PDB entry 6V7M | X-ray diffraction, 2.00 A resolution | chains A and B

== Chain A ==
Molecule: Apolipoprotein E
Organism: Homo sapiens
UniProt: P02649 (APOE_HUMAN); residues -17 to 82 here correspond to UniProt positions 1-100 (UniProt number = residue number + 18)
Sequence (100 residues; each row starts with the number of its first residue; numbers below 1 keep their minus sign (Met-17 is residue -17)):
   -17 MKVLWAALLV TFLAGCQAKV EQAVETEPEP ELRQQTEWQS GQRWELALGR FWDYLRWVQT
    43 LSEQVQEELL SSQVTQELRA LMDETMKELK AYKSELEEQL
Disordered / not traced: -17 to 17, 82
UniProt features mapped onto this chain:
  - glycosylation: Thr8 (O-linked (GalNAc...) threonine), Thr18 (O-linked (GalNAc...) threonine), Lys75 (N-linked (Glc) (glycation) lysine)

== Chain B ==
Molecule: Apolipoprotein E
Organism: Homo sapiens
UniProt: P02649 (APOE_HUMAN); residues 83-165 here correspond to UniProt positions 101-183 (UniProt number = residue number + 18)
Sequence (83 residues; numbered 83 to 165; the number before each row is that of its first residue):
    83 TPVAEETRAR LSKELQAAQA RLGADMEDVC GRLVQYRGEV QAMLGQSTEE LRVRLASHLR
   143 KLRKRLLRDA DDLQKRLAVY QAG
UniProt features mapped onto this chain:
  - region: His140 to Arg150 (LDL and other lipoprotein receptors binding)
  - binding site (heparin): Leu144 to Arg147
  - modified residue: Met125 (Methionine sulfoxide), Ser129 (Phosphoserine)

== Chain A / chain B interface ==
Pairs across the interface (51):
  Thr18(A) - Lys157(B)
  Gln21(A) - Gln156(B)  hydrogen bond (side chain-backbone)
  Gln21(A) - Ala160(B)
  Trp26(A) - Leu155(B)  hydrophobic
  Trp26(A) - Gln156(B)
  Trp26(A) - Leu159(B)  hydrophobic
  Leu30(A) - Met108(B)  hydrophobic
  Leu30(A) - Ala152(B)  hydrophobic
  Phe33(A) - Met108(B)  hydrophobic
  Phe33(A) - Leu148(B)  hydrophobic
  Trp34(A) - Arg145(B)
  Trp34(A) - Leu148(B)  hydrophobic
  Trp34(A) - Leu149(B)  hydrophobic
  Leu37(A) - Val111(B)  hydrophobic
  Leu37(A) - Arg145(B)
  Arg38(A) - Arg145(B)
  Val40(A) - Leu141(B)  hydrophobic
  Gln41(A) - Ala138(B)  hydrogen bond (side chain-backbone)
  Gln41(A) - Leu141(B)
  Gln41(A) - Arg142(B)
  Gln41(A) - Arg145(B)  hydrogen bond
  Leu43(A) - Arg134(B)
  Leu43(A) - Leu137(B)  hydrophobic
  Gln48(A) - Arg134(B)  hydrogen bond
  Leu51(A) - Tyr118(B)  hydrophobic
  Leu51(A) - Arg119(B)
  Leu52(A) - Arg119(B)
  Leu52(A) - Val122(B)  hydrophobic
  Ser53(A) - Arg119(B)
  Val56(A) - Leu115(B)  hydrophobic
  Thr57(A) - Cys112(B)
  Thr57(A) - Arg119(B)
  Leu60(A) - Cys112(B)  hydrophobic
  Leu60(A) - Leu115(B)  hydrophobic
  Arg61(A) - Glu109(B)
  Arg61(A) - Cys112(B)
  Met64(A) - Met108(B)  hydrophobic
  Met64(A) - Glu109(B)
  Met64(A) - Cys112(B)  hydrophobic
  Thr67(A) - Met108(B)
  Met68(A) - Gln101(B)
  Leu71(A) - Gln101(B)
  Leu71(A) - Leu155(B)  hydrophobic
  Lys72(A) - Gln101(B)
  Lys75(A) - Ser94(B)  hydrogen bond
  Lys75(A) - Leu97(B)
  Lys75(A) - Gln101(B)
  Leu78(A) - Arg90(B)
  Glu79(A) - Tyr162(B)
  Gln81(A) - Arg90(B)
  Gln81(A) - Gln163(B)
Other interface residues (no listed pair), chain A (31 interface residues in all): Glu27, Ser54, Tyr74
Other interface residues (no listed pair), chain B (33 interface residues in all): Pro84, Gln98, Leu104, Gly105, Val116

== Overview ==
Chain A and chain B form an interface of 31 and 33 residues respectively, with 5 hydrogen bonds. Polar pairs
include Gln21(A)-Gln156(B), Gln41(A)-Ala138(B) and Gln41(A)-Arg145(B). Curated annotation (UniProt) lists 4
heparin-binding residues on chain B.
Chain A is Apolipoprotein E and chain B is Apolipoprotein E, both from Homo sapiens; the structure, Crystal
structure of a proteolytically cleaved, amino terminal domain of apolipoprotein E3, was determined by X-ray
diffraction.
